PDB entry 5MYI | X-ray diffraction, 1.90 A resolution | chain D

== Chain D ==
Name: dUTPase from DI S. aureus phage
Source organism: Staphylococcus aureus
Notes: EC 3.6.1.23; engineered mutation(s): A73L
Amino-acid sequence (207 residues; row label = number of the first residue in the row; numbers below 1 keep their minus sign (Met-33 is residue -33)):
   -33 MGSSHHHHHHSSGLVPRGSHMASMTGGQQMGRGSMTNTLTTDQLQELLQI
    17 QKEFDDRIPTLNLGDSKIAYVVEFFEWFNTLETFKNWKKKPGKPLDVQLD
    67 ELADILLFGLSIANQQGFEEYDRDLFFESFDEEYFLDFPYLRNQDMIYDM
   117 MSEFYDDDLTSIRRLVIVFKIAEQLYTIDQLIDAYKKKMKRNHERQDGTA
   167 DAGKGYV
Not modelled in the structure: -33 to 0, 166-173
Bound ions: Ca2+ site 1: Glu39, Glu42, Glu67, Asp70; Mg2+: Lys56, Gly58, Asp97; Ca2+ site 2: Gln82, Gly83

== In short ==
Glu39, Glu42, Glu67 and Asp70 coordinate Ca2+ site 1. Lys56, Gly58 and Asp97 form the Mg2+ site.
Chain D is dUTPase from DI S. aureus phage (Staphylococcus aureus); the structure, Convergent evolution
involving dimeric and trimeric dUTPases in signalling, was determined by X-ray diffraction together with 5MYF
from the same study.
